6J4X - chains B and P of the 26 polymer chains in the assembly; structure by electron microscopy, 4.30 A resolution (low resolution: residue-level contacts below are approximate; hydrogen-bond / salt-bridge calls are withheld).

== Chain B ==
Protein: DNA-directed RNA polymerase subunit beta
Organism: Komagataella phaffii (strain GS115 / ATCC 20864)
Notes: EC 2.7.7.6
UniProtKB: C4QZQ7 (C4QZQ7_KOMPG); numbering as in UniProt (aligned over 1-1227)
Sequence (1227 residues; each row starts with the number of its first residue):
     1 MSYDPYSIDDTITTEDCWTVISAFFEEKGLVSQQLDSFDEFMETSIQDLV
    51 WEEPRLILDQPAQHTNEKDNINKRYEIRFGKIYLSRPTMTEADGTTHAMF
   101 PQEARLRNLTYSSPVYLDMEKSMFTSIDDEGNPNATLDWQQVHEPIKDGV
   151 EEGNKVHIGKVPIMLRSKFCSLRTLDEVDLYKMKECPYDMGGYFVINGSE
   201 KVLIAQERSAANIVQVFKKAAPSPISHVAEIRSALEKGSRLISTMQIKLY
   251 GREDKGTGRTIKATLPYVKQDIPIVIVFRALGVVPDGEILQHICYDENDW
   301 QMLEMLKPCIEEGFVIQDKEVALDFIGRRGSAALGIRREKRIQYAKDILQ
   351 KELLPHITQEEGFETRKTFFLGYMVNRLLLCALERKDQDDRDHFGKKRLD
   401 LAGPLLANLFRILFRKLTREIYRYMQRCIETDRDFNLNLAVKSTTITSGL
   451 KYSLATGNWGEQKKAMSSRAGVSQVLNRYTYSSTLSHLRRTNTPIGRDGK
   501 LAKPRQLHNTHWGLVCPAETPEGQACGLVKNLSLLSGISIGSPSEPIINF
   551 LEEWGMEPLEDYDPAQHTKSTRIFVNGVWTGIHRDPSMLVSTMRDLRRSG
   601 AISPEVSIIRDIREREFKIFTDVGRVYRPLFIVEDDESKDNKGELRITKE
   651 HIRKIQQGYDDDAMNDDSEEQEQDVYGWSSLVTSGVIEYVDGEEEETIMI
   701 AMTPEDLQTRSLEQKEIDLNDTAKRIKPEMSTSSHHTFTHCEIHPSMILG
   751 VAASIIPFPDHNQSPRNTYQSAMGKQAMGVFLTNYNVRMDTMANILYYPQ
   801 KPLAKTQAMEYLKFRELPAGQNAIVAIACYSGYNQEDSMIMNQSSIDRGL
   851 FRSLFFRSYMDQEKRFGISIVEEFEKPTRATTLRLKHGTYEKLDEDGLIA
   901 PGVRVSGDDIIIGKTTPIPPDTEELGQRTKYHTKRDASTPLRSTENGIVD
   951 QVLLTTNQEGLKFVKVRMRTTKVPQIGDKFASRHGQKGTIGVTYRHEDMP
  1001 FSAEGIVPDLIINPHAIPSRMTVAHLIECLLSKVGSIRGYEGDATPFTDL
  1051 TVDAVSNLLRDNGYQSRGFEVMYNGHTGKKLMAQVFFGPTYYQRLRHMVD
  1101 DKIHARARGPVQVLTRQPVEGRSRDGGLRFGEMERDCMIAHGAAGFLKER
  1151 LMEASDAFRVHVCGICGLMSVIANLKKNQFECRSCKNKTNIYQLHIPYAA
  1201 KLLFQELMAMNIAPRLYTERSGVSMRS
Not modelled in the structure: 1-8, 65-68, 129-152, 663-674, 712-718, 921-930, 1223-1227
Bound ions: Zn2+: Cys1163, Cys1166, Cys1182, Cys1185

== Chain P ==
Molecule: 16-nt RNA strand
Sequence (16 nucleotides; each row starts with the number of its first residue; numbers below 1 keep their minus sign (C-5 is residue -5)):
    -5 CCUGGUGUCUUGGGUG
Bound ions: Mg2+: G10 (shared with 3 residues of chain A)

== How chain B and chain P interact ==
Residue-residue contacts - 19 pairs, chain B then chain P:
  Gln474(B) - G6(P)
  Gln474(B) - G7(P)
  Arg497(B) - G7(P)
  Glu522(B) - G10(P)
  Gln776(B) - G8(P)
  Gln776(B) - U9(P)
  Arg884(B) - G-1(P)
  Leu885(B) - G-1(P)
  Lys886(B) - G-1(P)
  Lys886(B) - U0(P)
  His887(B) - G-2(P)
  His887(B) - G-1(P)
  Arg935(B) - U0(P)
  Lys979(B) - U9(P)
  Lys979(B) - G10(P)
  Lys987(B) - G10(P)
  His1097(B) - U9(P)
  Pro1110(B) - U0(P)
  Val1111(B) - U0(P)
Also at the interface, not in a pair above, chain B (21 interface residues in all): Ala470, Gly471, Arg490, Pro521, Ala772, Asp936, Arg1124
Also at the interface, not in a pair above, chain P (11 interface residues in all): G1, U2, U5

== Summary ==
Chain B and chain P form an interface of 21 and 11 residues respectively. Cys1163(B), Cys1166(B), Cys1182(B)
and Cys1185(B) form the Zn2+ site.
Here chain B is DNA-directed RNA polymerase subunit beta (Komagataella phaffii (strain GS115 / ATCC 20864))
and chain P is a 16-nt RNA strand. Entry 6J4X (RNA polymerase II elongation complex bound with Elf1 and
Spt4/5, stalled at SHL(-1) of the nucleosome ...) was determined by electron microscopy together with 6IR9,
6J4W, 6J4Y, 6J4Z, 6J50 and 6J51 from the same study.
